5UHA - chains D and F of the 8 polymer chains in the assembly; structure by X-ray diffraction, 3.91 A resolution.

[Chain D]
Molecule: DNA-directed RNA polymerase subunit beta'
Source organism: Mycobacterium tuberculosis (strain ATCC 25618 / H37Rv)
Notes: EC 2.7.7.6
Reference sequence: P9WGY7 (RPOC_MYCTU); numbering as in UniProt (aligned over 1-1316)
Amino-acid sequence (1316 residues; numbered 1 to 1316; the number before each row is that of its first residue):
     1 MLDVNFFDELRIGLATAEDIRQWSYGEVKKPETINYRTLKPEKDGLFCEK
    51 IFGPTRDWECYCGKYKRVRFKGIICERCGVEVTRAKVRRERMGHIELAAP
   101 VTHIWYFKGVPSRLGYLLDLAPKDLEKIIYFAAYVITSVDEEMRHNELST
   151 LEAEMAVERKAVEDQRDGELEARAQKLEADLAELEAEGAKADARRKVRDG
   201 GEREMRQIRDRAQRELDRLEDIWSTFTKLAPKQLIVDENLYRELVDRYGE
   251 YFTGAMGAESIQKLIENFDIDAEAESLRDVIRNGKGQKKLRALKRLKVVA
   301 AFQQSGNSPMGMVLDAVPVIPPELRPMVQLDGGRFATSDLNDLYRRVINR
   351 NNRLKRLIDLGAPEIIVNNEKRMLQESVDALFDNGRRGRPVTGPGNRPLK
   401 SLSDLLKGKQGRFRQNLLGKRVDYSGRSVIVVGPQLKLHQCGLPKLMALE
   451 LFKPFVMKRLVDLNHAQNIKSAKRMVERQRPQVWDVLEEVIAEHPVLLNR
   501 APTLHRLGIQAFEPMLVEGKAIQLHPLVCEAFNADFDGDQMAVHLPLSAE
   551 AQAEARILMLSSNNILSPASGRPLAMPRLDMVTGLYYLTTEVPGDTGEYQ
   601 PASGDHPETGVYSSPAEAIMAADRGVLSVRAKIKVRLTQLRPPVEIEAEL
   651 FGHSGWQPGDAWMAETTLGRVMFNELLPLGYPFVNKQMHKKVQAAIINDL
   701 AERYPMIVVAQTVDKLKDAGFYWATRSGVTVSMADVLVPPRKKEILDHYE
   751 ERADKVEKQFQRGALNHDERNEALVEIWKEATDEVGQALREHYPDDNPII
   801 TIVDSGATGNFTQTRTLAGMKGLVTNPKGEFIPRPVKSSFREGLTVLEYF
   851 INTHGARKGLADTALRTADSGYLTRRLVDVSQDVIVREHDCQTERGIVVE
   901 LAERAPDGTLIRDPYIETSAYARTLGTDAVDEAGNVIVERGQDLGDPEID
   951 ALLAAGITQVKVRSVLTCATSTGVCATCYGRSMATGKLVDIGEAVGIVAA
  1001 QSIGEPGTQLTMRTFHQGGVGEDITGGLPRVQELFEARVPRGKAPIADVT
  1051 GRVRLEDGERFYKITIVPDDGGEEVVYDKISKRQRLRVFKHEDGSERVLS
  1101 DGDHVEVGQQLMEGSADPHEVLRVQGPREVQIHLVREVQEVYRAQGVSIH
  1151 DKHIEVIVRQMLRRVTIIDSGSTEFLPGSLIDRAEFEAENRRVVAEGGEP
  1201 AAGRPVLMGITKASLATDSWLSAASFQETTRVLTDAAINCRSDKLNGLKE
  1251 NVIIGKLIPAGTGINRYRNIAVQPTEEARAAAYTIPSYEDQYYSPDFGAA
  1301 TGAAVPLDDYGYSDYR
Disordered / not traced: 1-2, 1012-1025, 1282-1316
Bound ions: Zn2+ site 1: C60, C62, C75, C78; Mg2+: D535, D537, D539; Zn2+ site 2: C891, C968, C975, C978
Swiss-Prot annotation at these positions:
  - binding site (Zn(2+)): C60, C62, C75, C78, C891, C968, C975, C978
  - binding site (Mg(2+)): D535, D537, D539

[Chain F]
Molecule: RNA polymerase sigma factor SigA
Source organism: Mycobacterium tuberculosis (strain ATCC 25618 / H37Rv)
Reference sequence: P9WGI1 (SIGA_MYCTU); numbering as in UniProt (aligned over 1-528)
Amino-acid sequence (528 residues; numbered 1 to 528; the number before each row is that of its first residue):
     1 MAATKASTATDEPVKRTATKSPAASASGAKTGAKRTAAKSASGSPPAKRA
    51 TKPAARSVKPASAPQDTTTSTIPKRKTRAAAKSAAAKAPSARGHATKPRA
   101 PKDAQHEAATDPEDALDSVEELDAEPDLDVEPGEDLDLDAADLNLDDLED
   151 DVAPDADDDLDSGDDEDHEDLEAEAAVAPGQTADDDEEIAEPTEKDKASG
   201 DFVWDEDESEALRQARKDAELTASADSVRAYLKQIGKVALLNAEEEVELA
   251 KRIEAGLYATQLMTELSERGEKLPAAQRRDMMWICRDGDRAKNHLLEANL
   301 RLVVSLAKRYTGRGMAFLDLIQEGNLGLIRAVEKFDYTKGYKFSTYATWW
   351 IRQAITRAMADQARTIRIPVHMVEVINKLGRIQRELLQDLGREPTPEELA
   401 KEMDITPEKVLEIQQYAREPISLDQTIGDEGDSQLGDFIEDSEAVVAVDA
   451 VSFTLLQDQLQSVLDTLSEREAGVVRLRFGLTDGQPRTLDEIGQVYGVTR
   501 ERIRQIESKTMSKLRHPSRSQVLRDYLD
Disordered / not traced: 1-206

[Chain D / chain F interface]
Contacting residue pairs (83; chain D residue first):
  E32(D) - R367(F)  salt bridge
  T33(D) - T365(F)  hydrogen bond (side chain-backbone)
  I34(D) - I366(F)  hydrophobic
  N35(D) - I366(F)
  Y36(D) - I366(F)  hydrophobic
  Y36(D) - R367(F)
  Y36(D) - I368(F)  hydrophobic
  Y36(D) - P369(F)
  Y36(D) - M372(F)  hydrophobic
  Y36(D) - Y416(F)
  R37(D) - Y416(F)
  R67(D) - G484(F)
  R67(D) - P486(F)
  R69(D) - Q485(F)
  R69(D) - P486(F)
  A132(D) - A223(F)  hydrophobic
  R203(D) - E208(F)
  D210(D) - E210(F)
  V236(D) - L221(F)  hydrophobic
  D237(D) - K217(F)  salt bridge
  D237(D) - L221(F)
  E238(D) - Q234(F)
  E238(D) - K237(F)  salt bridge
  E323(D) - E443(F)
  P326(D) - L423(F)  hydrophobic
  L330(D) - I439(F)  hydrophobic
  G333(D) - Q415(F)
  R334(D) - E419(F)  hydrogen bond (side chain-backbone)
  R334(D) - I421(F)
  F335(D) - P420(F)
  F335(D) - I421(F)  hydrogen bond (backbone-backbone)
  A336(D) - I421(F)
  A336(D) - L423(F)
  T337(D) - I421(F)  hydrogen bond (backbone-backbone)
  T337(D) - S422(F)
  T337(D) - L423(F)  hydrogen bond (backbone-backbone)
  S338(D) - D424(F)  hydrogen bond
  D339(D) - S422(F)  hydrogen bond
  D339(D) - D424(F)  hydrogen bond (backbone-side chain)
  D342(D) - T365(F)
  R345(D) - Q362(F)  hydrogen bond (side chain-backbone)
  R345(D) - R364(F)
  R346(D) - A316(F)
  N349(D) - Q362(F)  hydrogen bond
  R350(D) - D319(F)  salt bridge
  R353(D) - D319(F)  salt bridge
  R353(D) - Q322(F)
  R353(D) - E323(F)  salt bridge
  R353(D) - Q362(F)
  L357(D) - Q322(F)
  L357(D) - L326(F)  hydrophobic
  L357(D) - I329(F)  hydrophobic
  L360(D) - L326(F)  hydrophobic
  G361(D) - K292(F)  hydrogen bond (backbone-side chain)
  G361(D) - N293(F)
  A362(D) - I329(F)  hydrophobic
  P363(D) - N293(F)
  P363(D) - L296(F)
  I365(D) - Q234(F)
  I365(D) - E297(F)
  I365(D) - L300(F)  hydrophobic
  I366(D) - Q322(F)
  N369(D) - Y231(F)
  N369(D) - Q322(F)  hydrogen bond
  E370(D) - Q322(F)  hydrogen bond
  R372(D) - S227(F)  hydrogen bond (side chain-backbone)
  R372(D) - Y231(F)
  M373(D) - L318(F)  hydrophobic
  M373(D) - D319(F)
  M373(D) - Q322(F)
  E376(D) - S227(F)  hydrogen bond
  R397(D) - S422(F)  hydrogen bond
  R397(D) - D424(F)
  R397(D) - Q425(F)
  K400(D) - D424(F)
  Q410(D) - D432(F)
  Q467(D) - D525(F)
  N468(D) - D525(F)
  N468(D) - Y526(F)
  I469(D) - S452(F)
  I469(D) - L455(F)  hydrophobic
  K470(D) - S452(F)
  K473(D) - V448(F)
Also at the interface, not in a pair above, chain D (54 interface residues in all): K127, R214, V328, G332
Also at the interface, not in a pair above, chain F (59 interface residues in all): D207, R213, T222, A230, N325, A363, R418, Q434, L435, D449

[Summary]
54 residues of chain D and 59 residues of chain F are in contact, with 16 hydrogen bonds and 6 salt bridges.
Among the polar pairs are E32(D)-R367(F), D237(D)-K217(F) and E238(D)-K237(F). Curated annotation (UniProt)
lists 8 Zn2+-binding residues and 3 Mg2+-binding residues on chain D.
Here chain D is DNA-directed RNA polymerase subunit beta' and chain F is RNA polymerase sigma factor SigA,
both from Mycobacterium tuberculosis (strain ATCC 25618 / H37Rv). Entry 5UHA (Crystal structure of
Mycobacterium tuberculosis transcription initiation complex) was determined by X-ray diffraction (same
publication as 5UH5, 5UH6, 5UH8, 5UH9, 5UHB, 5UHC and 4 further entries).
